PDB entry 7WE9 | electron microscopy, 3.60 A resolution | chains A and H of the 9 polymer chains in the assembly

[Chain A]
Name: Spike glycoprotein
Source organism: Severe acute respiratory syndrome coronavirus 2
UniProt: P0DTC2 (SPIKE_SARS2); aligned to UniProt positions 1-1270 over residues 1-1270 (the alignment contains insertions or deletions, so no single offset holds)
Amino-acid sequence (1270 residues; row label = number of the first residue in the row):
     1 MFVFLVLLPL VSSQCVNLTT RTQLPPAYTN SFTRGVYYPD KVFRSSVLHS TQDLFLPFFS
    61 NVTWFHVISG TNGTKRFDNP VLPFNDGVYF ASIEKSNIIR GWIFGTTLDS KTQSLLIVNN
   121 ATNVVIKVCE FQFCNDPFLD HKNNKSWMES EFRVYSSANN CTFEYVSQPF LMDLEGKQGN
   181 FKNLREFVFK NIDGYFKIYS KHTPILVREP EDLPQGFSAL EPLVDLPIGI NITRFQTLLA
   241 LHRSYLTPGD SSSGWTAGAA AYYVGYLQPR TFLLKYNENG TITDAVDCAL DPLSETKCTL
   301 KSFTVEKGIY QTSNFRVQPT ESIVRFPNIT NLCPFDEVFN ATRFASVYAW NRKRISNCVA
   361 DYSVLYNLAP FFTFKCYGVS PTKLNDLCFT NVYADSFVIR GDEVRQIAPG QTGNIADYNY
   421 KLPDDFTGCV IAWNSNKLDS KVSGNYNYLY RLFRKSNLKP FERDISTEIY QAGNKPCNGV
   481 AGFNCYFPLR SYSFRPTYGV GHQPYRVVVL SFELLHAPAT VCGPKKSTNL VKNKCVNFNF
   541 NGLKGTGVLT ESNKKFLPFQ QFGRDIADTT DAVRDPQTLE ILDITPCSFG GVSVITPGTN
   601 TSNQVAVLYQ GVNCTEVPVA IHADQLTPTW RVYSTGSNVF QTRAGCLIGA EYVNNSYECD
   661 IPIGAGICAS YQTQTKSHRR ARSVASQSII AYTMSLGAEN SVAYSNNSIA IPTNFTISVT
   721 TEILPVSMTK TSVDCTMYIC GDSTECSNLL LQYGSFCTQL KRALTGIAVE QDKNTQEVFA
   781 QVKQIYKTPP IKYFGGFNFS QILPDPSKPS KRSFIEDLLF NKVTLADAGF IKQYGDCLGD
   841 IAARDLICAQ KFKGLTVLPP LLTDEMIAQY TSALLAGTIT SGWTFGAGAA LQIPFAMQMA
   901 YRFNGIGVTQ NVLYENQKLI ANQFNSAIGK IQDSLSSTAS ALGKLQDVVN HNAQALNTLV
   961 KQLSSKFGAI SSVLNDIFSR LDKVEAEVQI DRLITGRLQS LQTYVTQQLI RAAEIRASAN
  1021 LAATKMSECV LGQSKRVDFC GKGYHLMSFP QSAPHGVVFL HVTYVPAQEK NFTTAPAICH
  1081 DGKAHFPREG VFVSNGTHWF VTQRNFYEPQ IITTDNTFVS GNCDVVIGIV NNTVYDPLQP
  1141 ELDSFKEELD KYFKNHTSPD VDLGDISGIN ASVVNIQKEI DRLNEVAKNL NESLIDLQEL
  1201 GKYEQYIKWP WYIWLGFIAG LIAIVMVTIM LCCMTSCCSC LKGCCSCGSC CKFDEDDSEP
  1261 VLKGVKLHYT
Unresolved in the structure: 1-13, 69-74, 241-250, 674-685, 826-845, 1160-1270
Construct notes: variant Val-67 (Ala in P0DTC2), Ile-93 (Thr95 in P0DTC2), Asp-140 (Gly142 in P0DTC2), Asp-336 (Gly339 in P0DTC2), Leu-368 (Ser371 in P0DTC2), Pro-370 (Ser373 in P0DTC2), Phe-372 (Ser375 in P0DTC2), Asn-414 (Lys417 in P0DTC2), Lys-437 (Asn440 in P0DTC2), Ser-443 (Gly446 in P0DTC2), Asn-474 (Ser477 in P0DTC2), Lys-475 (Thr478 in P0DTC2), Ala-481 (Glu484 in P0DTC2), Arg-490 (Gln493 in P0DTC2), Ser-493 (Gly496 in P0DTC2), Arg-495 (Gln498 in P0DTC2), Tyr-498 (Asn501 in P0DTC2), His-502 (Tyr505 in P0DTC2), Lys-544 (Thr547 in P0DTC2), Gly-611 (Asp614 in P0DTC2), Tyr-652 (His655 in P0DTC2), Lys-676 (Asn679 in P0DTC2), His-678 (Pro681 in P0DTC2), Lys-761 (Asn764 in P0DTC2), Tyr-793 (Asp796 in P0DTC2), Lys-853 (Asn856 in P0DTC2), His-951 (Gln954 in P0DTC2), Lys-966 (Asn969 in P0DTC2), Phe-978 (Leu981 in P0DTC2); insertion (209-211)
Disulfide bonds: Cys-15/Cys-134, Cys-129/Cys-161, Cys-288/Cys-298, Cys-333/Cys-358, Cys-376/Cys-429, Cys-388/Cys-522, Cys-477/Cys-485, Cys-614/Cys-646, Cys-659/Cys-668, Cys-735/Cys-757, Cys-740/Cys-746, Cys-1029/Cys-1040, Cys-1079/Cys-1123
Glycans and other covalent adducts: N-acetylglucosamine (NAG) linked to Asn-17, Asn-61, Asn-143, Asn-231, Asn-328, Asn-600, Asn-613, Asn-654, Asn-706, Asn-714, Asn-798, Asn-1071, Asn-1095, Asn-1131, Asn-1155
Small-molecule neighbours: N-acetylglucosamine (NAG; 2-acetamido-2-deoxy-beta-D-glucopyranose): Asp-86, Asn-191, Ile-232
UniProt features mapped onto this chain:
  - lipidation (S-palmitoyl cysteine): Cys-1240, Cys-1247, Cys-1250
  - glycosylation (N-linked (GlcNAc...) asparagine): Asn-17 (complex), Asn-61 (hybrid), Asn-331 (complex), Asn-603 (hybrid)

[Chain H]
Name: The heavy chain of Fab XGv289
Source organism: Homo sapiens
Notes: antibody fragment or engineered binder
Amino-acid sequence (120 residues; each row starts with the number of its first residue):
     1 QVQLVQSGAE VKKPGASLKV SCRASGYTFT SHFIHWVRQA PGQGLEWMGI INPSGGASYA
    61 QNFRDRVTMT TDPSTSTVYM ELGSLRSEDT AVYYCARAEG SSWLGWFDPW GQGTLVTVSS
Disulfide bonds: Cys-22/Cys-95

[Chain A / chain H interface]
Contacting residue pairs (8):
  Asn-436(A) with Trp-103(H)
  Lys-437(A) with Leu-104(H)
  Val-442(A) with Ser-58(H); Trp-103(H)
  Ser-443(A) with Asn-52(H)
  Pro-496(A) with Ser-58(H); Trp-103(H), hydrophobic
  Thr-497(A) with Tyr-59(H)
Other interface residues (no listed pair), chain H (7 interface residues in all): Ile-50, Gly-56

[Overview]
Chain A and chain H form an interface of 6 and 7 residues respectively. Chain A binds N-acetylglucosamine.
N-acetylglucosamine is covalently linked to Asn-17(A), Asn-61(A), Asn-143(A), Asn-231(A), Asn-328(A) and
Asn-600(A) and 9 more.
Here chain A is Spike glycoprotein (Severe acute respiratory syndrome coronavirus 2) and chain H is the heavy
chain of Fab XGv289 (Homo sapiens). Entry 7WE9 (SARS-CoV-2 Omicron variant spike protein in complex with Fab
XGv289) was determined by electron microscopy together with 7WE7, 7WE8, 7WEA, 7WEB, 7WEC, 7WED and 3 further
entries from the same study.
